PDB entry 2J37 | electron microscopy, 8.70 A resolution (very low resolution: no residue pairs are listed; an interface is given only as per-side residue counts) | chains 4 and W of the 8 polymer chains in the assembly

Chain 4:
Name: 60S ribosomal protein L23
From: Triticum sp
Amino-acid sequence (152 residues; numbered 1 to 152; the number before each row is that of its first residue):
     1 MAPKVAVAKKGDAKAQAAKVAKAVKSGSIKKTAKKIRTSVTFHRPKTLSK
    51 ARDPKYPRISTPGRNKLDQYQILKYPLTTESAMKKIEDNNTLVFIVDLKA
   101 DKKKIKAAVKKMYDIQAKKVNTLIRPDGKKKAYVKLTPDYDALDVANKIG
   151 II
Unresolved in the structure: 1-68, 150-152

Chain W:
Name: Signal recognition particle 54 kDa protein (SRP54)
From: Canis sp
UniProt: P61010 (SRP54_CANFA); residues 1-504 here = UniProt positions 1-504
Amino-acid sequence (504 residues; row label = number of the first residue in the row):
     1 MVLADLGRKITSALRSLSNATIINEEVLNAMLKEVCTALLEADVNIKLVK
    51 QLRENVKSAIDLEEMASGLNKRKMIQHAVFKELVKLVDPGVKAWTPTKGK
   101 QNVIMFVGLQGSGKTTTCSKLAYYYQRKGWKTCLICADTFRAGAFDQLKQ
   151 NATKARIPFYGSYTEMDPVIIASEGVEKFKNENFEIIIVDTSGRHKQEDS
   201 LFEEMLQVANAIQPDNIVYVMDASIGQACEAQAKAFKDKVDVASVIVTKL
   251 DGHAKGGGALSAVAATKSPIIFIGTGEHIDDFEPFKTQPFISKLLGMGDI
   301 EGLIDKVNELKLDDNEALIEKLKHGQFTLRDMYEQFQNIMKMGPFSQILG
   351 MIPGFGTDFMSKGNEQESMARLKKLMTIMDSMNDQELDSTDGAKVFSKQP
   401 GRIQRVARGSGVSTRDVQELLTQYTKFAQMVKKMGGIKGLFKGGDMSKNV
   451 SQSQMAKLNQQMAKMMDPRVLHHMGGMAGLQSMMRQFQQGAAGNMKGMMG
   501 FNNM
Unresolved in the structure: 1-7, 100-101, 489-504
Curated features (UniProtKB/Swiss-Prot):
  - binding site (GTP): Gly-108 to Thr-115, Asp-190 to Arg-194, Thr-248 to Asp-251

Chain 4 / chain W interface:
At this resolution (9 A) residue pairs are not listed: 6 residues of chain 4 and 6 of chain W lie at the interface.

Overview:
Chain 4 and chain W each contribute 6 residues to their interface. UniProt lists 17 GTP-binding residues on
chain W.
Chain 4 is 60S ribosomal protein L23 (Triticum sp) and chain W is Signal recognition particle 54 kDa protein
(SRP54) (Canis sp); the structure, Model of mammalian srp bound to 80S rncs, was determined by electron
microscopy.
